Entry 7SUC (X-ray diffraction, 1.90 A resolution); this record covers chains A and a of the 6 polymer chains in the assembly.

# Chain A (and a)
Molecule: Methyl-coenzyme M reductase I subunit alpha
From: Methanothermobacter marburgensis str. Marburg
Notes: EC 2.8.4.1; chain a of this document is another copy of the same molecule, construct and numbering; everything in this record applies to it too
Reference sequence: P11558 (MCRA_METTM); numbering as in UniProt (aligned over 2-549)
Sequence (548 residues; each row starts with the number of its first residue):
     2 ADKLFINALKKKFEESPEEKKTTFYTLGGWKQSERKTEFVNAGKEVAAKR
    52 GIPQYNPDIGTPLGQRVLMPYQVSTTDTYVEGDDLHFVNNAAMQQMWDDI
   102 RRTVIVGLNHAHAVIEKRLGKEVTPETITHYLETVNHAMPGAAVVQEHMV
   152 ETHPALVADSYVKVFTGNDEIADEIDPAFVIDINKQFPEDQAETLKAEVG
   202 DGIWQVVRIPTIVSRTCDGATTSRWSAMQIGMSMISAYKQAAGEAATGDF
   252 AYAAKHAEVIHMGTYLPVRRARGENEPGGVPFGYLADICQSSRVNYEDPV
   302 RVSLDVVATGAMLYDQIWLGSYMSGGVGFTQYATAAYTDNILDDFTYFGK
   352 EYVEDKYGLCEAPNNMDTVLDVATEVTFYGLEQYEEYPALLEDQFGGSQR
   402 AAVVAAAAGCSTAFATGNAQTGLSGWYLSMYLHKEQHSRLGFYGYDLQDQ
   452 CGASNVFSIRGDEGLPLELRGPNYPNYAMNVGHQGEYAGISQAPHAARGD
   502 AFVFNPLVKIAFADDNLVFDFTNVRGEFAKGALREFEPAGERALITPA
Modified residues: His-257 (N1-methylated histidine; MHS); Arg-271 (5-methyl-arginine; AGM); Gln-400 (2-methyl-glutamine; MGN); Gly-445 (thioglycin; GL3); Asp-450 (didehydroaspartate; DYA); Cys-452 (S-methylcysteine; SMC)
Bound ions: factor 430 Ni: Gln-147 (together with 1-thioethanesulfonic acid)
Residues lining bound ligands:
  - 1-thioethanesulfonic acid (COM): Tyr-333, Phe-443, Tyr-444, Gly-445
  - factor 430 (F43), molecule 1: Ala-143, Ala-144, Val-145, Val-146, Gln-147, Met-150, Val-151, Met-229, Gln-230, Met-233, Ile-236, Ala-243, Gly-244
  - factor 430 (F43), molecule 2: Gly-326, Gly-327, Val-328, Gly-329, Phe-330, Thr-331, Gln-332, Tyr-333, Phe-396, Gly-397, Gly-398, Gln-400, Gly-442, Phe-443
  - Coenzyme B (TP7), molecule 1: Arg-225, Lys-256, His-257
  - Coenzyme B (TP7), molecule 2: Arg-270, Arg-271, Leu-320, Met-324, Ser-325, Phe-330, Phe-443, Ala-479, Met-480, Asn-481, Val-482
Swiss-Prot annotation at these positions:
  - binding site (coenzyme F430): Gln-147
  - binding site (coenzyme B): Arg-225, Lys-256, His-257, Arg-270
  - binding site (coenzyme M): Tyr-333, Tyr-444
  - modified residue: His-257 (Pros-methylhistidine), Arg-271 (5-methylarginine), Gly-445 (1-thioglycine), Cys-452 (S-methylcysteine)
From the paper describing this entry:
  - factor 430 coordination: Gln-147
  - binding site for Coenzyme B: Asn-481
  - binding site for 1-thioethanesulfonic acid: Tyr-333

# Chain A / chain a interface
Contacting residue pairs (251; chain A residue first):
  Lys-37(A) / Met-150(a)  hydrogen bond (side chain-backbone)
  Lys-37(A) / Val-151(a)
  Lys-37(A) / Glu-152(a)  salt bridge
  Glu-39(A) / His-154(a)  salt bridge
  Phe-40(A) / Glu-152(a)
  Phe-40(A) / Thr-153(a)
  Phe-40(A) / His-154(a)
  Phe-40(A) / Pro-155(a)
  Ala-43(A) / His-154(a)
  Gly-44(A) / Pro-155(a)
  Val-47(A) / Pro-155(a)
  Val-47(A) / Ala-159(a)  hydrophobic
  Arg-51(A) / Ala-159(a)  hydrogen bond (side chain-backbone)
  Arg-51(A) / Ser-161(a)  hydrogen bond (side chain-backbone)
  Arg-51(A) / Tyr-162(a)
  Arg-51(A) / Asn-517(a)  hydrogen bond (backbone-side chain)
  Gly-52(A) / Ala-179(a)
  Ile-53(A) / Asn-137(a)
  Ile-53(A) / Tyr-162(a)  hydrophobic
  Ile-53(A) / Lys-164(a)
  Ile-53(A) / Ala-179(a)
  Ile-53(A) / Asn-517(a)
  Pro-54(A) / Asn-137(a)
  Pro-54(A) / Phe-180(a)
  Gln-55(A) / Asn-137(a)
  Gln-55(A) / His-138(a)
  Gln-55(A) / Pro-155(a)  hydrogen bond (side chain-backbone)
  Gln-55(A) / Val-158(a)
  Gln-55(A) / Ala-159(a)
  Tyr-56(A) / His-138(a)
  Tyr-56(A) / Ala-143(a)  hydrophobic
  Tyr-56(A) / Glu-152(a)  hydrogen bond
  Tyr-56(A) / Pro-155(a)  hydrophobic
  Asn-57(A) / His-138(a)  hydrogen bond (backbone-side chain)
  Ile-60(A) / Glu-134(a)
  Ile-60(A) / Thr-135(a)
  Gly-61(A) / Val-145(a)
  Thr-62(A) / Val-145(a)  hydrogen bond (backbone-backbone)
  Thr-62(A) / Val-146(a)  hydrogen bond (side chain-backbone)
  Leu-64(A) / Gln-147(a)
  Leu-64(A) / Glu-148(a)
  Leu-64(A) / His-149(a)
  Leu-64(A) / Glu-152(a)
  Gly-65(A) / Glu-148(a)  hydrogen bond (backbone-side chain)
  Gln-66(A) / Glu-148(a)  hydrogen bond (backbone-side chain)
  Arg-67(A) / Glu-148(a)
  Arg-67(A) / His-149(a)
  Val-68(A) / His-149(a)
  Leu-69(A) / His-149(a)
  Met-70(A) / His-149(a)  hydrogen bond (backbone-side chain)
  Tyr-72(A) / His-149(a)
  Gly-83(A) / Val-151(a)
  Asp-84(A) / Val-151(a)
  Asp-84(A) / Glu-152(a)  hydrogen bond (side chain-backbone)
  His-87(A) / Thr-153(a)
  Phe-88(A) / Thr-217(a)
  Val-89(A) / Thr-153(a)
  Val-89(A) / Leu-157(a)
  Val-89(A) / Ile-213(a)
  Val-89(A) / Val-214(a)  hydrophobic
  Val-89(A) / Ile-546(a)
  Asn-90(A) / Glu-152(a)  hydrogen bond (side chain-backbone)
  Asn-90(A) / Thr-153(a)
  Asn-90(A) / His-154(a)  hydrogen bond (side chain-backbone)
  Asn-90(A) / Leu-157(a)
  Asn-90(A) / Ile-546(a)
  Asn-91(A) / Ile-546(a)
  Ala-92(A) / Ile-546(a)
  Gln-95(A) / Ile-213(a)
  Gln-95(A) / Thr-217(a)
  Gln-95(A) / Arg-543(a)  hydrogen bond
  Trp-98(A) / Thr-217(a)  hydrogen bond (side chain-backbone)
  Arg-102(A) / Arg-216(a)  hydrogen bond (side chain-backbone)
  Arg-102(A) / Thr-217(a)  hydrogen bond (side chain-backbone)
  Arg-102(A) / Cys-218(a)  hydrogen bond (side chain-backbone)
  Glu-134(A) / Ile-60(a)
  Thr-135(A) / Ile-60(a)
  Asn-137(A) / Arg-51(a)
  Asn-137(A) / Ile-53(a)
  Asn-137(A) / Pro-54(a)
  Asn-137(A) / Gln-55(a)
  His-138(A) / Gln-55(a)
  His-138(A) / Tyr-56(a)
  His-138(A) / Asn-57(a)  hydrogen bond (side chain-backbone)
  Pro-141(A) / Gln-55(a)
  Gly-142(A) / Val-328(a)
  Ala-143(A) / Tyr-56(a)  hydrophobic
  Ala-143(A) / Val-328(a)
  Ala-144(A) / Val-328(a)
  Val-145(A) / Ile-60(a)  hydrophobic
  Val-145(A) / Gly-61(a)
  Val-145(A) / Thr-62(a)  hydrogen bond (backbone-backbone)
  Val-146(A) / Thr-62(a)  hydrogen bond (backbone-side chain)
  Gln-147(A) / Leu-64(a)
  Glu-148(A) / Leu-64(a)
  Glu-148(A) / Gly-65(a)  hydrogen bond (side chain-backbone)
  Glu-148(A) / Gln-66(a)  hydrogen bond (side chain-backbone)
  Glu-148(A) / Arg-67(a)  hydrogen bond (side chain-backbone)
  His-149(A) / Arg-67(a)
  His-149(A) / Val-68(a)
  His-149(A) / Leu-69(a)
  His-149(A) / Met-70(a)  hydrogen bond (side chain-backbone)
  His-149(A) / Tyr-72(a)
  His-149(A) / Gln-332(a)  hydrogen bond
  Met-150(A) / Lys-37(a)  hydrogen bond (backbone-side chain)
  Met-150(A) / Leu-64(a)
  Val-151(A) / Lys-37(a)
  Val-151(A) / Gly-83(a)
  Val-151(A) / Asp-84(a)
  Val-151(A) / Val-328(a)
  Val-151(A) / Thr-331(a)
  Glu-152(A) / Lys-37(a)  salt bridge
  Glu-152(A) / Phe-40(a)
  Glu-152(A) / Tyr-56(a)  hydrogen bond
  Glu-152(A) / Leu-64(a)
  Glu-152(A) / Asp-84(a)  hydrogen bond (backbone-side chain)
  Glu-152(A) / Asn-90(a)  hydrogen bond (backbone-side chain)
  Thr-153(A) / Phe-40(a)
  Thr-153(A) / His-87(a)
  Thr-153(A) / Val-89(a)
  Thr-153(A) / Asn-90(a)
  His-154(A) / Glu-39(a)  salt bridge
  His-154(A) / Phe-40(a)
  His-154(A) / Ala-43(a)
  His-154(A) / Asn-90(a)  hydrogen bond (backbone-side chain)
  His-154(A) / Arg-535(a)
  Pro-155(A) / Phe-40(a)
  Pro-155(A) / Gly-44(a)
  Pro-155(A) / Val-47(a)
  Pro-155(A) / Gln-55(a)  hydrogen bond (backbone-side chain)
  Pro-155(A) / Tyr-56(a)  hydrophobic
  Leu-157(A) / Val-89(a)
  Leu-157(A) / Asn-90(a)
  Val-158(A) / Gln-55(a)  hydrogen bond (backbone-side chain)
  Ala-159(A) / Val-47(a)  hydrophobic
  Ala-159(A) / Arg-51(a)  hydrogen bond (backbone-side chain)
  Ala-159(A) / Gln-55(a)
  Ser-161(A) / Arg-51(a)  hydrogen bond (backbone-side chain)
  Tyr-162(A) / Arg-51(a)
  Lys-164(A) / Ile-53(a)
  Ala-179(A) / Gly-52(a)
  Ala-179(A) / Ile-53(a)
  Phe-180(A) / Ile-53(a)  hydrophobic
  Phe-180(A) / Pro-54(a)
  Ile-213(A) / Val-89(a)
  Ile-213(A) / Gln-95(a)
  Ile-213(A) / Arg-216(a)
  Val-214(A) / Val-89(a)  hydrophobic
  Val-214(A) / Ser-322(a)
  Arg-216(A) / Arg-102(a)  hydrogen bond (backbone-side chain)
  Arg-216(A) / Ile-213(a)
  Arg-216(A) / Arg-216(a)
  Arg-216(A) / Thr-217(a)  hydrogen bond
  Arg-216(A) / Arg-543(a)
  Thr-217(A) / Phe-88(a)
  Thr-217(A) / Gln-95(a)
  Thr-217(A) / Trp-98(a)  hydrogen bond (backbone-side chain)
  Thr-217(A) / Arg-102(a)  hydrogen bond (backbone-side chain)
  Thr-217(A) / Arg-216(a)  hydrogen bond
  Thr-217(A) / Tyr-323(a)
  Cys-218(A) / Arg-102(a)  hydrogen bond (backbone-side chain)
  Cys-218(A) / Ser-322(a)  hydrogen bond
  Cys-218(A) / Tyr-323(a)
  Asp-219(A) / Arg-273(a)  salt bridge
  Asp-219(A) / Tyr-323(a)
  Ala-221(A) / Arg-273(a)
  Thr-222(A) / Arg-273(a)
  Thr-222(A) / Ser-322(a)
  Thr-222(A) / Tyr-323(a)
  Arg-225(A) / Arg-270(a)  hydrogen bond (side chain-backbone)
  Arg-225(A) / Arg-271(a)
  Arg-225(A) / Arg-273(a)
  Arg-225(A) / Tyr-323(a)
  Arg-225(A) / Met-324(a)
  Arg-225(A) / Ser-325(a)
  Trp-226(A) / Ser-322(a)
  Trp-226(A) / Ser-325(a)  hydrogen bond (backbone-backbone)
  Trp-226(A) / Gly-326(a)
  Trp-226(A) / Gly-327(a)
  Met-229(A) / Ser-325(a)
  Met-229(A) / Gly-326(a)
  Gln-230(A) / Gly-327(a)
  Gln-230(A) / Val-328(a)
  Tyr-266(A) / Val-269(a)
  Val-269(A) / Tyr-266(a)
  Arg-270(A) / Arg-225(a)  hydrogen bond (backbone-side chain)
  Arg-271(A) / Arg-225(a)
  Ala-272(A) / Arg-273(a)
  Ala-272(A) / Gly-274(a)
  Arg-273(A) / Asp-219(a)  salt bridge
  Arg-273(A) / Ala-221(a)
  Arg-273(A) / Thr-222(a)
  Arg-273(A) / Arg-225(a)
  Gly-274(A) / Ala-272(a)
  Ser-322(A) / Val-214(a)
  Ser-322(A) / Cys-218(a)  hydrogen bond
  Ser-322(A) / Thr-222(a)
  Ser-322(A) / Trp-226(a)
  Tyr-323(A) / Thr-217(a)
  Tyr-323(A) / Cys-218(a)
  Tyr-323(A) / Asp-219(a)
  Tyr-323(A) / Thr-222(a)
  Tyr-323(A) / Arg-225(a)
  Met-324(A) / Arg-225(a)
  Ser-325(A) / Arg-225(a)
  Ser-325(A) / Trp-226(a)  hydrogen bond (backbone-backbone)
  Ser-325(A) / Met-229(a)
  Gly-326(A) / Trp-226(a)
  Gly-326(A) / Met-229(a)
  Gly-327(A) / Trp-226(a)
  Gly-327(A) / Gln-230(a)
  Val-328(A) / Gly-142(a)
  Val-328(A) / Ala-143(a)
  Val-328(A) / Ala-144(a)
  Val-328(A) / Val-151(a)
  Val-328(A) / Gln-230(a)
  Thr-331(A) / Val-151(a)
  Gln-332(A) / His-149(a)  hydrogen bond (side chain-backbone)
  Asn-517(A) / Arg-51(a)  hydrogen bond (side chain-backbone)
  Asn-517(A) / Ile-53(a)
  Arg-535(A) / His-154(a)
  Arg-535(A) / Ile-546(a)
  Arg-535(A) / Thr-547(a)
  Arg-535(A) / Pro-548(a)
  Glu-536(A) / Pro-548(a)
  Phe-537(A) / Thr-547(a)
  Phe-537(A) / Pro-548(a)
  Glu-538(A) / Pro-548(a)
  Pro-539(A) / Arg-543(a)
  Pro-539(A) / Thr-547(a)
  Ala-540(A) / Arg-543(a)  hydrogen bond (backbone-side chain)
  Glu-542(A) / Glu-542(a)
  Glu-542(A) / Arg-543(a)  salt bridge
  Glu-542(A) / Ala-544(a)
  Arg-543(A) / Gln-95(a)  hydrogen bond
  Arg-543(A) / Arg-216(a)
  Arg-543(A) / Pro-539(a)
  Arg-543(A) / Ala-540(a)  hydrogen bond (side chain-backbone)
  Arg-543(A) / Glu-542(a)  salt bridge
  Ala-544(A) / Glu-542(a)
  Ile-546(A) / Val-89(a)
  Ile-546(A) / Asn-90(a)
  Ile-546(A) / Ala-92(a)
  Ile-546(A) / Arg-535(a)
  Thr-547(A) / Arg-535(a)
  Thr-547(A) / Phe-537(a)
  Thr-547(A) / Pro-539(a)
  Pro-548(A) / Arg-535(a)
  Pro-548(A) / Glu-536(a)
  Pro-548(A) / Phe-537(a)
  Pro-548(A) / Glu-538(a)
Other interface residues (no listed pair), chain A (111 interface residues in all): Pro-63, Ala-156, Ser-215, Ser-237, Ile-318, Phe-396, Gly-541, Leu-545
Other interface residues (no listed pair), chain a (112 interface residues in all): Pro-63, Asn-91, Asp-99, Pro-141, Ala-156, Ser-215, Ser-237, Ile-318, Phe-396, Gly-541, Leu-545

# In short
Chain A and chain a form an interface of 111 and 112 residues respectively, with 54 hydrogen bonds and 8 salt
bridges. Polar pairs include Lys-37(A)/Glu-152(a), Glu-39(A)/His-154(a) and Asp-219(A)/Arg-273(a). From the
paper: a binding site for Coenzyme B at Asn-481(A); a binding site for 1-thioethanesulfonic acid at
Tyr-333(A).
Chain A and chain a are both Methyl-coenzyme M reductase I subunit alpha (Methanothermobacter marburgensis
str. Marburg); the structure, XFEL Serial Crystallography Reveals the Room Temperature Structure of
Methyl-Coenzyme M Reductase, was determined by X-ray diffraction together with 7SXM from the same study.
